PDB entry 8YLU | electron microscopy, 2.80 A resolution | chains D and F of the 6 polymer chains in the assembly

== Chain D ==
Name: DNA topoisomerase (ATP-hydrolyzing)
Organism: Salmonella phage Chi
Notes: EC 5.6.2.2
UniProtKB: A0A346FJ89 (A0A346FJ89_BPT6); residue numbers follow UniProt; this construct covers 1-605
Sequence (611 residues; row label = number of the first residue in the row):
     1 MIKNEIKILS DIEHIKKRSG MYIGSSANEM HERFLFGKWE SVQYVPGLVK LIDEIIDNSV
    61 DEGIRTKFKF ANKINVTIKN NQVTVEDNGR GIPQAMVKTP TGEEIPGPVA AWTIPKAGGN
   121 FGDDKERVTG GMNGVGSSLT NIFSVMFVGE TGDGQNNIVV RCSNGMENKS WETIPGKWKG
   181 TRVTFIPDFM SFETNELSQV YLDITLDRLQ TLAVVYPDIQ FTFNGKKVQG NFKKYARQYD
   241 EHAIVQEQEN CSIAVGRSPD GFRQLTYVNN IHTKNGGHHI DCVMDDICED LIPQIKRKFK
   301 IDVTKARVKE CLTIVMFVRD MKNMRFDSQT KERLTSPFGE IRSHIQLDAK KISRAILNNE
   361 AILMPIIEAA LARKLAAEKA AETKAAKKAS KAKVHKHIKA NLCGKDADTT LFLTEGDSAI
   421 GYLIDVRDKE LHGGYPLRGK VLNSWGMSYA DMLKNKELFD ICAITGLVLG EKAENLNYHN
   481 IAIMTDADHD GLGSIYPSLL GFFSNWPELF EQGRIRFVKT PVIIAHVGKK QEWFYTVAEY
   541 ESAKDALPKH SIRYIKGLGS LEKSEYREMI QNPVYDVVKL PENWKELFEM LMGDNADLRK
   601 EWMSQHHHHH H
Disordered / not traced: 1-392, 606-611
Sequence notes: expression tag (606-611)
Ligand contacts: Mg2+ (MG): Glu415, Ala419, Asp486

== Chain F ==
Molecule: 22-nt DNA strand
Sequence (22 nucleotides; row label = number of the first residue in the row):
     1 TATATGTGTA TATATACACA CA

== How chain D and chain F interact ==
Contacting residue pairs (18; chain D residue first):
  Lys396(D) with DT11(F), hydrogen bond to the phosphate; DA12(F), salt bridge to the phosphate
  Gly416(D) with DA10(F), phosphate contact; DT11(F), phosphate contact
  Asp417(D) with DA10(F), hydrogen bond to the phosphate; DT11(F), hydrogen bond to the phosphate
  Ser418(D) with DT11(F), hydrogen bond to the phosphate
  Arg438(D) with DA10(F), base contact; DT11(F), sugar contact
  Gly439(D) with DT9(F), base contact; DA10(F), hydrogen bond to the sugar
  Lys440(D) with DG8(F), base contact; DT9(F), hydrogen bond to the base
  Asp486(D) with DA10(F), phosphate contact
  Asp490(D) with DG8(F), phosphate contact; DT9(F), sugar contact
  Lys556(D) with DT9(F), salt bridge to the phosphate; DA10(F), salt bridge to the phosphate
Interface residues without a listed pair, chain D (12 interface residues in all): Glu415, Asp488

== In short ==
Chain D and chain F form an interface of 12 and 5 residues respectively, with 6 hydrogen bonds and 3 salt
bridges. Polar contacts include Lys440(D)-DT9(F), Gly439(D)-DA10(F) and Lys396(D)-DT11(F). Bound to chain D:
Mg2+.
Here chain D is DNA topoisomerase (ATP-hydrolyzing) (Salmonella phage Chi) and chain F is a 22-nt DNA strand.
Entry 8YLU (structure of phage T6 topoisomerase II central domain bound with DNA) was determined by electron
microscopy (same publication as 8YO3, 8YO4, 8YO5, 8YO7, 8YOD and 8YON).
